Entry 2WV7 (X-ray diffraction, 2.45 A resolution); this record covers chains A and B.

# Chain A (and B)
Name: Intracellular subtilisin protease
Organism: Bacillus clausii
Notes: EC 3.4.21.62; chain B of this document is another copy of the same molecule, construct and numbering; everything in this record applies to it too
UniProtKB: D0AB41 (D0AB41_BACCS); numbering as in UniProt (aligned over 1-321)
Sequence (329 residues; numbered 1 to 329; the number before each row is that of its first residue):
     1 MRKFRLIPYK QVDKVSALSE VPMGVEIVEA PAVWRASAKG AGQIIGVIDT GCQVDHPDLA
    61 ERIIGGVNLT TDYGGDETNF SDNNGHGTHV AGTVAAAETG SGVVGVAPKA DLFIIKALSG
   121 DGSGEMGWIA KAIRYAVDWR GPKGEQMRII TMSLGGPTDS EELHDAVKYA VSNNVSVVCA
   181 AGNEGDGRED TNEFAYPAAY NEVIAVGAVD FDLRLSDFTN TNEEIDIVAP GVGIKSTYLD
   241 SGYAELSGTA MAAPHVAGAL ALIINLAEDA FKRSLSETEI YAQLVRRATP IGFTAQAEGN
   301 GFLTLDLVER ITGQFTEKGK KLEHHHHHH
Unresolved in the structure: 1-2, 184-191, 216-223, 317-329
Construct notes: expression tag (322-329)

# Interface between chain A and chain B
Pairs across the interface (60):
  Glu29(A) - Thr316(B)  hydrogen bond
  Asn201(A) - Ser276(B)
  Asn201(A) - Glu279(B)
  Leu213(A) - Phe315(B)  hydrophobic
  Glu224(A) - Arg273(B)  salt bridge
  Ile225(A) - Phe271(B)
  Ala270(A) - Ala295(B)  hydrogen bond (backbone-backbone)
  Ala270(A) - Gln296(B)  hydrogen bond (backbone-backbone)
  Phe271(A) - Ile225(B)
  Phe271(A) - Ala295(B)  hydrophobic
  Phe271(A) - Gln296(B)
  Phe271(A) - Gly299(B)
  Phe271(A) - Asn300(B)
  Lys272(A) - Gln296(B)
  Arg273(A) - Glu224(B)
  Arg273(A) - Ile225(B)  hydrogen bond (side chain-backbone)
  Ser276(A) - Asn201(B)
  Thr278(A) - Thr278(B)  hydrogen bond
  Thr278(A) - Tyr281(B)
  Glu279(A) - Asn201(B)
  Glu279(A) - Tyr281(B)
  Tyr281(A) - Thr278(B)
  Tyr281(A) - Ala282(B)  hydrophobic
  Ala282(A) - Tyr281(B)  hydrophobic
  Ala282(A) - Ala282(B)  hydrophobic
  Ala282(A) - Val285(B)  hydrophobic
  Gln283(A) - Asn300(B)  hydrogen bond
  Val285(A) - Ala282(B)  hydrophobic
  Val285(A) - Arg286(B)
  Arg286(A) - Val285(B)
  Arg286(A) - Arg286(B)
  Arg286(A) - Ala288(B)
  Arg286(A) - Asn300(B)  hydrogen bond
  Ala288(A) - Arg286(B)
  Thr289(A) - Ile311(B)
  Thr289(A) - Phe315(B)
  Pro290(A) - Val308(B)  hydrophobic
  Pro290(A) - Ile311(B)
  Pro290(A) - Thr312(B)
  Pro290(A) - Gly313(B)  hydrogen bond (backbone-backbone)
  Pro290(A) - Phe315(B)
  Ala295(A) - Ala270(B)
  Ala295(A) - Phe271(B)  hydrophobic
  Gln296(A) - Ala270(B)  hydrogen bond (side chain-backbone)
  Gln296(A) - Lys272(B)
  Gly299(A) - Phe271(B)
  Asn300(A) - Phe271(B)
  Asn300(A) - Gln283(B)  hydrogen bond
  Asn300(A) - Arg286(B)  hydrogen bond
  Arg310(A) - Thr316(B)  hydrogen bond
  Ile311(A) - Thr289(B)
  Thr312(A) - Pro290(B)
  Thr312(A) - Gly292(B)
  Gly313(A) - Pro290(B)  hydrogen bond (backbone-backbone)
  Gln314(A) - Thr289(B)
  Phe315(A) - Leu213(B)  hydrophobic
  Phe315(A) - Thr289(B)
  Phe315(A) - Ile291(B)  hydrophobic
  Phe315(A) - Phe302(B)  hydrophobic
  Thr316(A) - Arg310(B)
Other interface residues (no listed pair), chain A (37 interface residues in all): Asp226, Ile291, Gly292, Thr304, Leu307, Val308
Other interface residues (no listed pair), chain B (39 interface residues in all): Glu29, Asp226, Thr294, Thr304, Leu307, Gln314

# Overview
Chain A and chain B form an interface of 37 and 39 residues respectively, with 13 hydrogen bonds and 1 salt
bridge. Among the polar pairs are Glu224(A)-Arg273(B), Glu29(A)-Thr316(B) and Arg273(A)-Ile225(B).
Chain A and chain B are both Intracellular subtilisin protease (Bacillus clausii); the structure,
Intracellular subtilisin precursor from B. clausii, was determined by X-ray diffraction together with 2WWT and
2X8J from the same study.
